PDB entry 6D05 | electron microscopy, 3.80 A resolution | chains A and E of the 6 polymer chains in the assembly

== Chain A ==
Molecule: Transferrin receptor protein 1
Organism: Homo sapiens
Reference sequence: P02786 (TFR1_HUMAN); numbering as in UniProt (aligned over 121-760)
Sequence (659 residues; row label = number of the first residue in the row):
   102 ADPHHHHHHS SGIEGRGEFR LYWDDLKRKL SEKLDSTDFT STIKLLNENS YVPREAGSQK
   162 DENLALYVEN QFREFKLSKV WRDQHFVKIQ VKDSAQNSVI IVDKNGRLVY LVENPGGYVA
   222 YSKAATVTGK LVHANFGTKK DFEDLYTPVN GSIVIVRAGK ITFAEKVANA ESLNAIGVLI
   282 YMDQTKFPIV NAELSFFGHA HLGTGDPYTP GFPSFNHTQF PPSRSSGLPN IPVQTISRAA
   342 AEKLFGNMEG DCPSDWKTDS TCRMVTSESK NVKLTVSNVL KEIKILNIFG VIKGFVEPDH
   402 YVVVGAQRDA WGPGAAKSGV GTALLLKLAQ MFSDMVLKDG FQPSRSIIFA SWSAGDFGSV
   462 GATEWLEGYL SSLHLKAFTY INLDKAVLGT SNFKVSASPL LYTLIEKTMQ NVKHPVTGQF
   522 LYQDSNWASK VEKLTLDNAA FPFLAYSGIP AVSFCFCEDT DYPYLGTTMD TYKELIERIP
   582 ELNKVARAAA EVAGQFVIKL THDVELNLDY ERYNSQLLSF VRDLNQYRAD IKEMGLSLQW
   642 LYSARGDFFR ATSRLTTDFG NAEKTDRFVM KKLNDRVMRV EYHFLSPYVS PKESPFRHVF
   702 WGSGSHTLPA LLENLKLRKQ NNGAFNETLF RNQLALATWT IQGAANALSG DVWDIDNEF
Disordered / not traced: 102-119
Disulfide bonds: Cys353-Cys363, Cys556-Cys558
Covalently attached groups: N-acetylglucosamine (NAG) linked to Asn251, Asn317, Asn727
Sequence notes: expression tag (102-120); variant Ser142 (Gly in P02786)
UniProt features mapped onto this chain:
  - motif: Arg646 to Asp648 (Cell attachment site)
  - glycosylation (N-linked (GlcNAc...) asparagine): Asn251, Asn317, Asn727
  - natural variant: Ser142 (G142S: this construct carries the variant)
  - mutagenesis: Leu619 (L619A: 20-fold reduced affinity for transferrin receptor. No binding to HFE), Val622 (V622A: No significant effect on binding to transferrin nor HFE), Arg623 (R623A: No significant effect on binding to transferrin nor HFE), Arg629 (R629A: >5-fold reduced affinity for transferrin. >10-fold reduced affinity for HFE), Gln640 (Q640A: No effect on binding to transferrin. >10-fold reduced affinity for HFE), Trp641 (W641A: No significant effect on binding to transferrin nor HFE), Tyr643 (Y643A: 20-fold reduced affinity for transferrin. No binding to HFE), Ser644 (S644A: No significant effect on binding to transferrin nor HFE), Arg646 (R646A/H: No binding to transferrin; R646K: 5% binding to transferrin), Gly647 (G647A: Large effect on affinity for transferrin. 4-fold reduced affinity for HFE), Asp648 (D648A: 16% binding to transferrin; D648E: 57% binding to transferrin), Phe650 (F650Q: >5-fold reduced affinity for transferrin. >10-fold reduced affinity for HFE)
What the authors report for this chain:
  - mutagenesis - G217DEL: abolished binding to PvRBP2b
  - mutagenesis - G217DEL: unchanged binding to Tf
  - mutagenesis - G217DEL: abolished binding to Reticulocyte binding protein 2, putative (chain E)
  - mutagenesis - G217DEL: unchanged binding to Serotransferrin

== Chain E ==
Molecule: Reticulocyte binding protein 2, putative
Organism: Plasmodium vivax
Reference sequence: A5K736 (A5K736_PLAVS); residues 155-969 here correspond to UniProt positions 1-815 (UniProt number = residue number - 154)
Sequence (820 residues; numbered 150 to 969; the number before each row is that of its first residue):
   150 GAMGSMHIPI QPSPESTQST NTTDNIDYFD ISDESNYYLI SQLRPHFSNI YFFDEFKRYA
   210 SYHTEIKRYE DIHKTKVNSL LNEASRAIGI CNRAKNTVKG LINILENPQK FKTQRESYDV
   270 KLRQYEEKKE AFRGCLLNKN RKNLDQIKKI NNEIRDLLEK LKCSQDCQTN VYFDMIKIYL
   330 VDFKKMPYEN YDTFIKQYKN SYLSGVDMIR KIEKQIDNPV TINAIKFTQK EMGYIIDRFE
   390 YHLQKVKHSI DQVTALSDGV KPKQVTKNRL KEYYFNIGNY YSIFKFGKDS LNMLNKALIH
   450 KEKIVHNLLG ELFGHLEERI SKLIDSEYFI TESNNIISQS EETLKLAEDV YDKNTKLIED
   510 LTLYPHLEIN EFKKDYDNNV EDLRESIIYI QSYVSSIKSA YRYNVLEKDS VESKQKNIPA
   570 NSNAQKKVDE LLSIIDSISY SNFSVAENFQ KMKDYYKEIE KLKIKILQLI EAIKKYQQHV
   630 EELINKEKAV AILKEDINKI IEYIKGIIEK LKQLISANKD FDKIFQQVEQ LINEALFNKD
   690 QFEHNKNDLH TKMKEIMHTF HERDLQQFLD NMSKFLKDQE ASYQNADSKE KLDQLLTTVK
   750 AKQDELKEMK CDDIPDIIDN LKKESQNVLN LKDEVINKQF ENMRTEMSSS LDQMTKEYNA
   810 LKSSIEEYEA EKKGIENHKQ NIIKRKNTFI VAEHENDEDV PEGKNTYNEF ISNKDTILQK
   870 ESAISNQMNT LEEKKRNRKT TLQTYGDAIQ KLETYTEKKD EETKVLLDKF NTEVENFKLD
   930 EDEKSFNDAK SIVSNTINEV ENENKNIDSI KKVNIAMKRS
Disordered / not traced: 150-167, 634-969
Disulfide bonds: Cys240-Cys284, Cys312-Cys316
Sequence notes: expression tag (150-154); variant Ser168 (Ile14 in A5K736)

== Chain A / chain E interface ==
Pairs across the interface (37; chain A residue first):
  Asp139(A) - Asn349(E)
  Lys145(A) - Lys360(E)
  Lys145(A) - Tyr589(E)
  Asn148(A) - Tyr589(E)
  Glu149(A) - Arg359(E)  salt bridge
  Glu149(A) - Lys360(E)
  Val153(A) - Phe592(E)  hydrophobic
  Pro154(A) - Phe592(E)  hydrophobic
  Arg208(A) - Asn527(E)  hydrogen bond
  Arg208(A) - Asp531(E)
  Leu209(A) - Asp531(E)
  Tyr211(A) - Tyr538(E)  hydrophobic
  Tyr211(A) - Ser541(E)  hydrogen bond
  Tyr211(A) - Tyr542(E)  hydrophobic
  Leu212(A) - Tyr542(E)  hydrogen bond (backbone-side chain)
  Leu212(A) - Glu607(E)
  Val213(A) - Tyr604(E)  hydrogen bond (backbone-side chain)
  Glu214(A) - Lys600(E)  salt bridge
  Glu214(A) - Tyr604(E)
  Asn215(A) - Asp603(E)  hydrogen bond
  Gly217(A) - Glu596(E)
  Val291(A) - Tyr552(E)
  Asn292(A) - Tyr552(E)
  Ala293(A) - Tyr552(E)
  Glu294(A) - Glu596(E)
  Glu294(A) - Asn597(E)
  Glu294(A) - Lys600(E)  salt bridge
  Lys344(A) - Ser545(E)
  Lys344(A) - Tyr604(E)  hydrogen bond
  Lys371(A) - Tyr538(E)
  Thr569(A) - Ser593(E)
  Thr572(A) - Tyr589(E)
  Tyr573(A) - Tyr589(E)  hydrophobic
  Lys574(A) - Ser586(E)  hydrogen bond
  Lys574(A) - Tyr589(E)
  Lys574(A) - Ser590(E)  hydrogen bond
  Glu578(A) - Lys563(E)  salt bridge
Also at the interface, not in a pair above, chain A (31 interface residues in all): Ser142, Leu146, Asn150, Ser338, Pro414, Met570
Also at the interface, not in a pair above, chain E (33 interface residues in all): Asp356, Lys363, Asp526, Glu530, Ser535, Ala549, Leu555, Glu556, Ser582, Asp585, Ser588

== In short ==
The interface between chain A and chain E involves 31 residues on one side and 33 on the other, with 8
hydrogen bonds and 4 salt bridges. Polar contacts include Glu149(A)-Arg359(E), Glu214(A)-Lys600(E) and
Glu294(A)-Lys600(E). From the paper: G217DEL of chain A abolishes binding to PvRBP2b; G217DEL of chain A
abolishes binding to Reticulocyte binding protein 2, putative (chain E).
Chain A is Transferrin receptor protein 1 (Homo sapiens) and chain E is Reticulocyte binding protein 2,
putative (Plasmodium vivax); the structure, Cryo-EM structure of a Plasmodium vivax invasion complex essential
for entry into human reticulocytes; two molecules ..., was determined by electron microscopy, deposited
together with 6BPA, 6BPB, 6BPC, 6BPD, 6D03 and 6D04.
